PDB entry 7V91 | X-ray diffraction, 1.60 A resolution | chains A and C

# Chain A (and C)
Molecule: GH19 Chitinase
Source organism: Ficus microcarpa
Notes: EC 3.2.1.14; chain C of this document is another copy of the same molecule, construct and numbering; everything in this record applies to it too
Sequence (245 residues; numbered 1 to 245; the number before each row is that of its first residue):
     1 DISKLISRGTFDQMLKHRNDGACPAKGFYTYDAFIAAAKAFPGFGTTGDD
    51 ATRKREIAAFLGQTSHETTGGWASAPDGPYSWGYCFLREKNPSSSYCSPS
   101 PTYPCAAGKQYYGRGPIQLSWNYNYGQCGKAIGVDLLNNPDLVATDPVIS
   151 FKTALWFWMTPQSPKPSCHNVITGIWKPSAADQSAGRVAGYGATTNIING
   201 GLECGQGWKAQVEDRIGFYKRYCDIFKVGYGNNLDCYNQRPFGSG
Unresolved in the structure: 244-245 (chain C: 243-245)
Cystine bridges: Cys23-Cys85, Cys97-Cys105, Cys204-Cys236

# How chain A and chain C interact
Residue-residue contacts - 27 pairs, chain A then chain C:
  Gly21(A) - Trp72(C)  hydrogen bond (backbone-side chain)
  Ala22(A) - Trp72(C)
  Lys26(A) - Ser74(C)  hydrogen bond
  His66(A) - Asn91(C)
  Glu67(A) - Asn91(C)  hydrogen bond
  Thr69(A) - Lys90(C)  hydrogen bond (backbone-side chain)
  Trp72(A) - Gly21(C)  hydrogen bond (side chain-backbone)
  Trp72(A) - Ala22(C)
  Phe86(A) - Lys90(C)
  Lys90(A) - Thr69(C)  hydrogen bond (side chain-backbone)
  Lys90(A) - Phe86(C)
  Asn91(A) - His66(C)  hydrogen bond
  Asn91(A) - Glu67(C)
  Pro92(A) - Leu202(C)
  Pro92(A) - Gln211(C)
  Ser93(A) - Tyr96(C)
  Ser93(A) - Leu202(C)
  Ser94(A) - Leu202(C)
  Ser95(A) - Leu202(C)
  Tyr96(A) - Ser93(C)  hydrogen bond
  Gln110(A) - Leu202(C)
  Gln110(A) - Lys209(C)
  Gln118(A) - Asn91(C)
  Leu202(A) - Ser93(C)
  Leu202(A) - Ser94(C)
  Leu202(A) - Ser95(C)
  Leu202(A) - Gln110(C)  hydrogen bond (backbone-side chain)
Also at the interface, not in a pair above, chain A (23 interface residues in all): Thr68, Ser74, Asn199, Gln206, Lys209
Also at the interface, not in a pair above, chain C (25 interface residues in all): Lys26, Thr68, Pro92, Gly108, Gln118, Asn199, Gln206

# In short
The interface between chain A and chain C involves 23 residues on one side and 25 on the other, with 9
hydrogen bonds. Among the polar pairs are Gly21(A)-Trp72(C), Lys26(A)-Ser74(C) and Glu67(A)-Asn91(C).
Both chains are GH19 Chitinase (Ficus microcarpa). Entry 7V91 (Crystal Structure of the Catalytic Domain of a
Family GH19 Chitinase from Gazyumaru, Ficus microcarpa) was determined by X-ray diffraction together with 7V92
from the same study.
